Entry 3VR5 (X-ray diffraction, 3.90 A resolution); this record covers chains C and G of the 8 polymer chains in the assembly.

Chain C:
Protein: V-type sodium ATPase catalytic subunit A
From: Enterococcus hirae
Notes: EC 3.6.3.15
UniProtKB: Q08636 (NTPA_ENTHR); residue numbers follow UniProt; this construct covers 1-593
Chain sequence (600 residues; numbered -6 to 593; the number before each row is that of its first residue; numbers below 1 keep their minus sign (Gly-6 is residue -6)):
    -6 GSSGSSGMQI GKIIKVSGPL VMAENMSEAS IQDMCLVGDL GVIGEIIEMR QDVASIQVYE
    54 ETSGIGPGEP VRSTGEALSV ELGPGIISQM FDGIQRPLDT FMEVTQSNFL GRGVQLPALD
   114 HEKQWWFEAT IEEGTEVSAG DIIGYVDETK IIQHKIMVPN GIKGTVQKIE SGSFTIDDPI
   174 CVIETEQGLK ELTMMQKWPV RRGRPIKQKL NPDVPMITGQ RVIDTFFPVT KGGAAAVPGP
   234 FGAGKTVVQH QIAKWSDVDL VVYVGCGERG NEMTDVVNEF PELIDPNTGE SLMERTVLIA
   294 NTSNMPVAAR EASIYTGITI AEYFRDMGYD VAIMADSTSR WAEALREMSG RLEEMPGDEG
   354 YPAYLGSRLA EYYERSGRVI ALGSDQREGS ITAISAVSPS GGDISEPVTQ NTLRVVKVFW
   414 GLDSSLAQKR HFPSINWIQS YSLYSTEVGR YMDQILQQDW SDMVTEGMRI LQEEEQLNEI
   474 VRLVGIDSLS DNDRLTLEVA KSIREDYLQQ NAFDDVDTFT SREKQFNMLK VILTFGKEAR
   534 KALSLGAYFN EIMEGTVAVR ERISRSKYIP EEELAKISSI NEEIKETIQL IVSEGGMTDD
Disordered / not traced: -6 to 0, 451-452, 535-541, 549-552, 564-566, 580-593
Construct notes: expression tag (-6 to 0)
Modified residues: Mse1, Mse15, Mse19, Mse27, Mse42, Mse83, Mse95, Mse150, Mse187, Mse188, Mse209, Mse266, Mse286, Mse298, Mse320, Mse327, Mse341, Mse348, Mse445, Mse456, Mse461, Mse521, Mse546 (selenomethionine; parent Met); Mse590 (selenomethionine)
UniProt features mapped onto this chain:
  - binding site (ATP): Gly232 to Thr239
From the paper describing this entry:
  - catalytic residues: Glu261 (citing earlier work)

Chain G:
Protein: V-type sodium ATPase subunit D
From: Enterococcus hirae
Notes: EC 3.6.3.15
Chain sequence (217 residues; numbered -6 to 210; the number before each row is that of its first residue; numbers below 1 keep their minus sign (Gly-6 is residue -6)):
    -6 GSSGSSGMRL NVNPTRMELT RLKKQLTTAT RGHKLLKDKQ DELMRQFILL IRKNNELRQA
    54 IEKETQTAMK DFVLAKSTVE EAFIDELLAL PAENVSISVV EKNIMSVKVP LMNFQYDETL
   114 NETPLEYGYL HSNAELDRSI DGFTQLLPKL LKLAEVEKTC QLMAEEIEKT RRRVNALEYM
   174 TIPQLEETIY YIKMKLEENE RAEVTRLIKV KNMGTEE
Disordered / not traced: -6 to 5, 68-75, 84-85, 89-91, 108-131, 207-210
Modified residues: Mse1 (selenomethionine); Mse10, Mse37, Mse62, Mse98, Mse105, Mse156, Mse173, Mse187, Mse206 (selenomethionine; parent Met)

How chain C and chain G interact:
Contacting residue pairs (8):
  Glu346(C) - Mse206(G)
  Mse348(C) - Leu200(G)
  Mse348(C) - Lys204(G)
  Pro349(C) - Leu200(G)
  Asp396(C) - Thr8(G)
  Ile473(C) - Thr21(G)
  Leu476(C) - Leu170(G)
  Val477(C) - Leu29(G)  hydrophobic
Also at the interface, not in a pair above, chain C (10 interface residues in all): Glu347, Ile397, Ser398
Also at the interface, not in a pair above, chain G (10 interface residues in all): Mse10, Ala22, Val203

Summary:
The chain C/chain G interface involves 10 residues from each chain. Curated annotation (UniProt) lists 8
ATP-binding residues on chain C. From the paper: the catalytic residue Glu261(C).
Here chain C is V-type sodium ATPase catalytic subunit A and chain G is V-type sodium ATPase subunit D, both
from Enterococcus hirae. Entry 3VR5 (Crystal structure of nucleotide-free Enterococcus hirae V1-ATPase
[eV1(L)]) was determined by X-ray diffraction (same publication as 3VR2, 3VR3 and 3VR4).
